Entry 4Z42 (X-ray diffraction, 3.01 A resolution); this record covers chains D and F of the 12 polymer chains in the assembly.

Chain D:
Protein: Urease subunit gamma
Organism: Yersinia enterocolitica W22703
Notes: EC 3.5.1.5
UniProt: F4MWM9 (F4MWM9_YEREN); residue numbers follow UniProt; this construct covers 1-100
Sequence (100 residues; row label = number of the first residue in the row):
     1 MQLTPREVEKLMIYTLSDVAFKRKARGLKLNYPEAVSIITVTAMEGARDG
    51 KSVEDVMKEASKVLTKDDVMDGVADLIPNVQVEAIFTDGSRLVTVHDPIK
Disordered / not traced: 100

Chain F:
Protein: Urease subunit alpha
Organism: Yersinia enterocolitica W22703
Notes: EC 3.5.1.5
UniProt: F4MWM7 (F4MWM7_YEREN); residues 1-572 here = UniProt positions 1-572
Sequence (572 residues; each row starts with the number of its first residue):
     1 MPQISRQEYAGLFGPTTGDKIRLGDTNLFIEIEKDLRGYGEESVYGGGKS
    51 LRDGMGANNHLTRDNGVLDLVITNVTIVDARLGVIKADVGIRDGKIAGIG
   101 KSGNPGVMDGVTPGLVVGVSTDAISGEHLILTAAGIDTHIHLISPQQAYH
   151 ALSNGVATFFGGGIGPTDGTNGTTVTPGPWNIRQMLRSVEGLPVNVGILG
   201 KGNSYGRGPLLEQAIAGVVGYKVHEDWGATANALRHSLRMADEMDIQVSV
   251 HTDSLNECGYVEDTIDAFEGRTIHTFHTEGAGGGHAPDIIRVASQPNVLP
   301 SSTNPTLPYGVNSQAELFDMIMVCHNLNPNVPADVSFAESRVRPETIAAE
   351 NVLHDMGVISMFSSDSQAMGRVGENWLRVMQTANAMKASRGKLPEDAPGN
   401 DNFRVLRYVAKITINPAIAQGVSHVIGSVEVGKMADLVLWDPRFFGAKPK
   451 MVIKGGMINWAAMGDPNASLPTPQPVFYRPMFGAMGKTMQDTCVTFVSQA
   501 ALDDGVKEKAGLDRQVIAVKNCRTISKHDLVRNDQTPNIEVDPETFAVKV
   551 DGVHATCEPIDTAAMNQRYFFG
Disordered / not traced: 1
Bound ions: Ni2+ site 1: His139, His141, Asp365; Ni2+ site 2 near His251 (its only coordinating residue here)

Interface between chain D and chain F:
Contacting residue pairs (35; chain D residue first):
  Arg6(D) with Asn467(F)
  Glu9(D) with Asp465(F); Pro466(F); Pro475(F); Phe477(F); Arg479(F), salt bridge
  Lys10(D) with Asp465(F), salt bridge; Gln474(F)
  Met12(D) with Phe477(F), hydrophobic
  Ile13(D) with Gln474(F)
  Leu16(D) with Phe571(F), hydrophobic
  Val19(D) with Phe571(F), hydrophobic
  Arg23(D) with Phe571(F)
  Asn31(D) with Gln567(F), hydrogen bond (side chain-backbone); Arg568(F); Phe570(F), hydrogen bond (side chain-backbone)
  Tyr32(D) with Phe444(F), hydrophobic; Arg568(F), hydrogen bond (backbone-backbone)
  Pro33(D) with Tyr569(F)
  Val36(D) with Gln474(F)
  Thr40(D) with Gln474(F)
  Met70(D) with Arg568(F)
  Asp71(D) with Arg568(F)
  Leu76(D) with Arg443(F), hydrogen bond (backbone-side chain); Phe444(F), hydrophobic; Tyr569(F), hydrophobic
  Pro78(D) with Arg443(F)
  Gln81(D) with Thr472(F), hydrogen bond; Pro473(F); Gln474(F), hydrogen bond (backbone-backbone)
  Val82(D) with Pro473(F), hydrophobic; Gln474(F)
  Glu83(D) with Ala468(F); Ser469(F); Pro473(F)
Also at the interface, not in a pair above, chain D (23 interface residues in all): Glu34, Asp75, Leu92
Also at the interface, not in a pair above, chain F (19 interface residues in all): Leu470

Summary:
23 residues of chain D face 19 of chain F across their interface; the contacts include 6 hydrogen bonds and 2
salt bridges. Polar contacts include Glu9(D)-Arg479(F), Lys10(D)-Asp465(F) and Asn31(D)-Gln567(F). His139(F),
His141(F) and Asp365(F) form the Ni2+ site 1.
Here chain D is Urease subunit gamma and chain F is Urease subunit alpha, both from Yersinia enterocolitica
W22703. Entry 4Z42 (Crystal structure of urease from Yersinia enterocolitica) was determined by X-ray
diffraction.
